Entry 9C59 (electron microscopy, 4.30 A resolution (low resolution: residue-level contacts below are approximate; hydrogen-bond / salt-bridge calls are withheld)); this record covers chains D and S of the 14 polymer chains in the assembly.

== Chain D ==
Protein: AP-3 complex subunit delta-1
From: Homo sapiens
UniProt: O14617 (AP3D1_HUMAN); residues 1-617 here = UniProt positions 1-617
Amino-acid sequence (617 residues; each row starts with the number of its first residue):
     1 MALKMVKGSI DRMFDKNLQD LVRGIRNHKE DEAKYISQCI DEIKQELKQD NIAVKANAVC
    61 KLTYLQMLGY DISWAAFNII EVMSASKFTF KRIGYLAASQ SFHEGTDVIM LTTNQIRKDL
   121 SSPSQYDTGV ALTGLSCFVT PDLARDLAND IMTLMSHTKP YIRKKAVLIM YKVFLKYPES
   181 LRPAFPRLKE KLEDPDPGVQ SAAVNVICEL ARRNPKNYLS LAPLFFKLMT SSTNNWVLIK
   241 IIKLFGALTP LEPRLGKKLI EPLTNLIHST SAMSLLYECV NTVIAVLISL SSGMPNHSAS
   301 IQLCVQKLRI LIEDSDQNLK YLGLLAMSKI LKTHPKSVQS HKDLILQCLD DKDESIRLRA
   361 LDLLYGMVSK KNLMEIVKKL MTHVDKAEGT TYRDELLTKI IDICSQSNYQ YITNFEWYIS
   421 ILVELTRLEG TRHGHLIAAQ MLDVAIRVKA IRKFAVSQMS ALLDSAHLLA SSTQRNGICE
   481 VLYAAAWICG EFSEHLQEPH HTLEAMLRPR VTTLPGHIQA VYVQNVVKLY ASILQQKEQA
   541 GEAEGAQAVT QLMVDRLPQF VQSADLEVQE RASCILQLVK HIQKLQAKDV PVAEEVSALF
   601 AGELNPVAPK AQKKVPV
Unresolved in the structure: 606-617
UniProt features mapped onto this chain:
  - modified residue: Ala-2 (N-acetylalanine)

== Chain S ==
Protein: AP-3 complex subunit sigma-1
From: Homo sapiens
UniProt: Q92572 (AP3S1_HUMAN); numbering as in UniProt (aligned over 1-193)
Amino-acid sequence (193 residues; each row starts with the number of its first residue):
     1 MIKAILIFNN HGKPRLSKFY QPYSEDTQQQ IIRETFHLVS KRDENVCNFL EGGLLIGGSD
    61 NKLIYRHYAT LYFVFCVDSS ESELGILDLI QVFVETLDKC FENVCELDLI FHVDKVHNIL
   121 AEMVMGGMVL ETNMNEIVTQ IDAQNKLEKS EAGLAGAPAR AVSAVKNMNL PEIPRNINIG
   181 DISIKVPNLP SFK
Unresolved in the structure: 152-193
UniProt features mapped onto this chain:
  - modified residue: Ser-191 (Phosphoserine)

== Chain D / chain S interface ==
Residue-residue contacts (64):
  Leu-18(D) with Phe-111(S)
  Gln-19(D) with Phe-111(S); His-112(S)
  Val-22(D) with Phe-111(S)
  Arg-26(D) with Phe-111(S)
  Gln-66(D) with Glu-25(S)
  Met-67(D) with Pro-14(S); Arg-15(S); Leu-16(S); Ser-17(S)
  Gly-69(D) with Gln-29(S)
  Tyr-70(D) with Glu-25(S)
  Asp-71(D) with Glu-25(S)
  Phe-88(D) with Leu-147(S); Glu-148(S)
  Thr-89(D) with Glu-148(S)
  Arg-92(D) with Gln-144(S)
  Ser-99(D) with Lys-18(S)
  Gln-100(D) with Lys-18(S); Phe-19(S)
  Tyr-126(D) with Gln-140(S); Ala-143(S); Gln-144(S); Leu-147(S)
  Thr-133(D) with Met-125(S)
  Cys-137(D) with Lys-18(S)
  Tyr-161(D) with Glu-136(S); Gln-140(S)
  Lys-164(D) with Leu-130(S); Glu-131(S)
  Lys-165(D) with Met-125(S)
  Leu-168(D) with Met-125(S); Met-128(S); Leu-130(S)
  Tyr-171(D) with Met-128(S)
  Asn-205(D) with Met-128(S)
  Glu-209(D) with Met-1(S); Met-128(S)
  Arg-212(D) with Asp-78(S); Ser-80(S)
  Asn-234(D) with Thr-132(S)
  Trp-236(D) with Thr-132(S)
  Ile-239(D) with Ser-82(S)
  Lys-240(D) with Met-1(S); Glu-81(S)
  Lys-243(D) with Ser-80(S); Glu-81(S); Ser-82(S)
  Ser-274(D) with Leu-84(S); Asp-88(S)
  Tyr-277(D) with Leu-84(S)
  Glu-278(D) with Ser-82(S); Glu-83(S)
  Gln-317(D) with Asn-45(S); Val-46(S); Cys-47(S)
  Asn-318(D) with Cys-47(S); Asn-48(S); Phe-49(S)
  Leu-322(D) with Phe-49(S); Leu-84(S)
  Asp-353(D) with Asn-45(S); Val-46(S); Cys-47(S)
Also at the interface, not in a pair above, chain D (47 interface residues in all): Ile-72, Leu-96, His-103, Ser-124, Gln-125, Ser-136, Val-206, Met-273, Leu-319, Lys-352
Also at the interface, not in a pair above, chain S (44 interface residues in all): Tyr-20, Tyr-23, Gly-85, Leu-87, Leu-107, Ile-110, His-117, Gly-126, Val-129, Glu-151

== In short ==
47 residues of chain D face 44 of chain S across their interface.
Chain D is AP-3 complex subunit delta-1 and chain S is AP-3 complex subunit sigma-1, both from Homo sapiens;
the structure, Human AP-3 dimer bound to myristoylated Arf1 (Q71L) and LAMP1 cargo on a lipid nanodisc, was
determined by electron microscopy, deposited together with 9C58, 9C5A, 9C5B and 9C5C.
